PDB entry 5MF4 | X-ray diffraction, 2.30 A resolution | chains A and F of the 6 polymer chains in the assembly

[Chain A]
Protein: Tubulin alpha-1B chain
Organism: Bos taurus
UniProt: P81947 (TBA1B_BOVIN); residue numbers follow UniProt; this construct covers 1-451
Amino-acid sequence (451 residues; each row starts with the number of its first residue):
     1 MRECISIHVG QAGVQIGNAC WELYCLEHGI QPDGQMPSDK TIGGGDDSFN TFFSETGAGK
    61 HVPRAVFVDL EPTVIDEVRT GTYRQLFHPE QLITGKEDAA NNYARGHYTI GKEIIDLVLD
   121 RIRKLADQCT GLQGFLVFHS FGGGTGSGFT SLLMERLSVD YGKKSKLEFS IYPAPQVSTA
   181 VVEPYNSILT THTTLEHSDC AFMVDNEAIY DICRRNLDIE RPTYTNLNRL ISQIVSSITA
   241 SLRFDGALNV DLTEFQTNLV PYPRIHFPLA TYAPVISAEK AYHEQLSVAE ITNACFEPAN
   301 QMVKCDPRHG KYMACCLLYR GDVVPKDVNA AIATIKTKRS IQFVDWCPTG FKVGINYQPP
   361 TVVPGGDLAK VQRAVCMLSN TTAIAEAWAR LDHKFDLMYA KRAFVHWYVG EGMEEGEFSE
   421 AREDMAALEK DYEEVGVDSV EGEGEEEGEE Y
Unresolved in the structure: 1, 281-282, 439-451
Metal / ion sites: Ca2+: D39, T41, G44, E55
Residues lining bound ligands: GTP (guanosine-5'-triphosphate): G10, Q11, A12, Q15, I16, D69, D98, A99, A100, N101, S140, G142, G143, G144, T145, G146, I171, P173, V177, S178, E183, N206, Y224, L227, N228, I231

[Chain F]
Protein: Uncharacterized protein
Organism: Gallus gallus
UniProt: E1BQ43 (E1BQ43_CHICK); residue numbers follow UniProt; this construct covers 1-378
Amino-acid sequence (384 residues; each row starts with the number of its first residue):
     1 MYTFVVRDEN SSVYAEVSRL LLATGQWKRL RKDNPRFNLM LGERNRLPFG RLGHEPGLVQ
    61 LVNYYRGADK LCRKASLVKL IKTSPELSES CTWFPESYVI YPTNLKTPVA PAQNGIRHLI
   121 NNTRTDEREV FLAAYNRRRE GREGNVWIAK SSAGAKGEGI LISSEASELL DFIDEQGQVH
   181 VIQKYLEKPL LLEPGHRKFD IRSWVLVDHL YNIYLYREGV LRTSSEPYNS ANFQDKTCHL
   241 TNHCIQKEYS KNYGRYEEGN EMFFEEFNQY LMDALNTTLE NSILLQIKHI IRSCLMCIEP
   301 AISTKHLHYQ SFQLFGFDFM VDEELKVWLI EVNGAPACAQ KLYAELCQGI VDVAISSVFP
   361 LADTGQKTSQ PTSIFIKLHH HHHH
Unresolved in the structure: 103-124, 151-158, 175-178, 225-226, 231-234, 248-252, 363-371, 381-384
Differences from the reference sequence: expression tag (379-384)
Metal / ion sites: Ca2+: E331 (together with AMP-PCP)
Residues lining bound ligands: AMP-PCP (ACP; phosphomethylphosphonic acid adenylate ester): K74, P95, I148, K150, I160, Q183, K184, Y185, L186, K198, D200, R202, R222, H239, L240, T241, N242, D318, M320, I330, E331, N333

[How chain A and chain F interact]
Contacting residue pairs (19):
  E207(A) - H54(F)  salt bridge
  P298(A) - L307(F)  hydrophobic
  K304(A) - H54(F)
  D306(A) - R66(F)
  R308(A) - P300(F)  hydrogen bond (side chain-backbone)
  R308(A) - A301(F)  hydrogen bond (side chain-backbone)
  R308(A) - I302(F)
  R308(A) - S303(F)  hydrogen bond (side chain-backbone)
  R308(A) - L307(F)
  H309(A) - R66(F)  hydrogen bond (side chain-backbone)
  H309(A) - G67(F)
  H309(A) - A301(F)
  S340(A) - P300(F)
  S340(A) - A301(F)
  E386(A) - G50(F)
  E386(A) - R66(F)  salt bridge
  R390(A) - G50(F)
  R390(A) - H54(F)
  H393(A) - R51(F)  hydrogen bond
Interface residues without a listed pair, chain A (16 interface residues in all): P175, Q176, E297, A299, C305, K338
Interface residues without a listed pair, chain F (14 interface residues in all): G53, P56, H306, H308

[Overview]
16 residues of chain A and 14 residues of chain F are in contact, with 5 hydrogen bonds and 2 salt bridges.
Polar contacts include E207(A)-H54(F), E386(A)-R66(F) and R308(A)-P300(F). Chain A binds GTP. Bound to chain
F: AMP-PCP.
Chain A is Tubulin alpha-1B chain (Bos taurus) and chain F is Uncharacterized protein (Gallus gallus); the
structure, Tubulin-Dictyostatin complex, was determined by X-ray diffraction.
